PDB entry 7ZQB | electron microscopy, 3.88 A resolution | chains i and c of the 36 polymer chains in the assembly

[Chain i]
Molecule: Probable central straight fiber
Source organism: Escherichia phage T5
UniProt: Q6QGF0 (FIBC_BPT5); residues 1-688 here = UniProt positions 1-688
Chain sequence (688 residues; each row starts with the number of its first residue):
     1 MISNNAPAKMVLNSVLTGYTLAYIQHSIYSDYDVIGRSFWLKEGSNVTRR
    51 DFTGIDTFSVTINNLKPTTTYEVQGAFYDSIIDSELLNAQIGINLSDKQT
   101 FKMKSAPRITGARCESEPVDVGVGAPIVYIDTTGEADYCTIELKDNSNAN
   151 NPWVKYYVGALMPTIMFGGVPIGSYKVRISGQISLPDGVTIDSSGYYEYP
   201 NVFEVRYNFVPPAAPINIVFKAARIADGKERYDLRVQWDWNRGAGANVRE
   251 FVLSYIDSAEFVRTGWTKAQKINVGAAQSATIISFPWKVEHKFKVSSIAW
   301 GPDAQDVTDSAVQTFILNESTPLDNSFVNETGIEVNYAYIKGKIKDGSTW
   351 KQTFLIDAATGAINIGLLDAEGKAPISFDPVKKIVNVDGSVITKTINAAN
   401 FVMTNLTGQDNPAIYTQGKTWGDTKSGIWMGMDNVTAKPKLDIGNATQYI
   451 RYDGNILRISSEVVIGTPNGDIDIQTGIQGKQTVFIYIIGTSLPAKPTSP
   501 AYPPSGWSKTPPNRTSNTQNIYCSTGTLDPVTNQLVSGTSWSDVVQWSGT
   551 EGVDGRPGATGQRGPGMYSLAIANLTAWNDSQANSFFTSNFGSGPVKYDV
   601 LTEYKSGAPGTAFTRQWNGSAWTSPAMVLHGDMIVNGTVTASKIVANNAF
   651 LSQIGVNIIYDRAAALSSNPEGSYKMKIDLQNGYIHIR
Not modelled in the structure: 465-625

[Chain c]
Molecule: Probable baseplate hub protein
Source organism: Escherichia phage T5
UniProt: Q6QGE9 (BPPB3_BPT5); numbering as in UniProt (aligned over 1-949)
Chain sequence (949 residues; numbered 1 to 949; the number before each row is that of its first residue):
     1 MKKILDSAKNYLNTHDKLKTACLIALELPSSSGSAATYIYLTDYFRDVTY
    51 NGILYRSGKVKSISSHKQNRQLSIGSLSFTITGTAEDEVLKLVQNGVSFL
   101 DRGITIHQAIINEEGNILPVDPDTDGPLLFFRGRITGGGIKDNVNTSGIG
   151 TSVITWNCSNQFYDFDRVNGRYTDDASHRGLEVVNGTLQPSNGAKRPEYQ
   201 EDYGFFHSNKSTTILAKYQVKEERYKLQSKKKLFGLSRSYSLKKYYETVT
   251 KEVDLDFNLAAKFIPVVYGVQKIPGIPIFADTELNNPNIVYVVYAFAEGE
   301 IDGFLDFYIGDSPMICFDETDSDTRTCFGRKKIVGDTMHRLAAGTSTSQP
   351 SVHGQEYKYNDGNGDIRIWTFHGKPDQTAAQVLVDIAKKKGFYLQNQNGN
   401 GPEYWDSRYKLLDTAYAIVRFTINENRTEIPEISAEVQGKKVKVYNSDGT
   451 IKADKTSLNGIWQLMDYLTSDRYGADITLDQFPLQKVISEAKILDIIDES
   501 YQTSWQPYWRYVGWNDPLSENRQIVQLNTILDTSESVFKNVQGILESFGG
   551 AINNLSGEYRITVEKYSTNPLRINFLDTYGDLDLSDTTGRNKFNSVQASL
   601 VDPALSWKTNSITFYNSKFKEQDKGLDKKLQLSFANITNYYTARSYADRE
   651 LKKSRYSRTLSFSVPYKFIGIEPNDPIAFTYERYGWKDKFFLVDEVENTR
   701 DGKINLVLQEYGEDVFINSEQVDNSGNDIPDISNNVLPPRDFKYTPTPGG
   751 VVGAIGKNGELSWLPSLTNNVVYYSIAHSGHVNPYIVQQLENNPNERMIQ
   801 EIIGEPAGLAIFELRAVDINGRRSSPVTLSVDLNSAKNLSVVSNFRVVNT
   851 ASGDVTEFVGPDVKLAWDKIPEEEIIPEIYYTLEIYDSQDRMLRSVRIED
   901 VYTYDYLLTYNKADFALLNSGALGINRKLRFRIRAEGENGEQSVGWATI
Disulfide bonds: C316-C327

[Chain i / chain c interface]
Pairs across the interface - 35 pairs, chain i then chain c:
  M1(i) - K928(c)
  M1(i) - L929(c)  hydrogen bond (backbone-backbone)
  M1(i) - R930(c)
  M1(i) - I949(c)
  I2(i) - V855(c)
  I2(i) - T856(c)
  I2(i) - E857(c)
  I2(i) - F858(c)  hydrophobic
  I2(i) - R927(c)
  I2(i) - K928(c)
  I2(i) - L929(c)  hydrogen bond (backbone-backbone)
  I2(i) - F931(c)  hydrophobic
  S3(i) - T856(c)
  S3(i) - E857(c)
  S3(i) - F858(c)
  S3(i) - R927(c)
  S3(i) - K928(c)  hydrogen bond
  N4(i) - E857(c)
  N4(i) - F858(c)
  N4(i) - R927(c)  hydrogen bond (backbone-side chain)
  N5(i) - E857(c)  hydrogen bond (backbone-side chain)
  A6(i) - R927(c)
  D31(i) - E857(c)
  D79(i) - R927(c)  salt bridge
  S80(i) - P861(c)
  I81(i) - G860(c)
  I81(i) - P861(c)  hydrophobic
  I81(i) - L908(c)
  I81(i) - I925(c)
  I81(i) - R927(c)
  I82(i) - I925(c)  hydrophobic
  I82(i) - R927(c)
  D83(i) - K912(c)
  E85(i) - L923(c)
  L86(i) - L923(c)  hydrophobic
Interface residues without a listed pair, chain i (19 interface residues in all): Y32, D33, A89, I91, G92
Interface residues without a listed pair, chain c (18 interface residues in all): S852, V859

[In short]
19 residues of chain i and 18 residues of chain c are in contact, with 5 hydrogen bonds and 1 salt bridge.
Among the polar pairs are D79(i)-R927(c), S3(i)-K928(c) and N4(i)-R927(c).
Here chain i is Probable central straight fiber and chain c is Probable baseplate hub protein, both from
Escherichia phage T5. Entry 7ZQB (Tail tip of siphophage T5 : full structure) was determined by electron
microscopy (same publication as 7QG9, 7ZHJ, 7ZN2, 7ZN4 and 7ZQP).
